Entry 7NGF (electron microscopy, 5.60 A resolution (low resolution: residue-level contacts below are approximate; hydrogen-bond / salt-bridge calls are withheld)); this record covers chains C and F of the 7 polymer chains in the assembly.

# Chain C (and F)
Name: Lon protease homolog, mitochondrial
From: Homo sapiens
Notes: EC 3.4.21.53; chain F of this document is another copy of the same molecule, construct and numbering; everything in this record applies to it too
Reference sequence: P36776 (LONM_HUMAN); residues 123-948 here = UniProt positions 123-948
Chain sequence (826 residues; row label = number of the first residue in the row):
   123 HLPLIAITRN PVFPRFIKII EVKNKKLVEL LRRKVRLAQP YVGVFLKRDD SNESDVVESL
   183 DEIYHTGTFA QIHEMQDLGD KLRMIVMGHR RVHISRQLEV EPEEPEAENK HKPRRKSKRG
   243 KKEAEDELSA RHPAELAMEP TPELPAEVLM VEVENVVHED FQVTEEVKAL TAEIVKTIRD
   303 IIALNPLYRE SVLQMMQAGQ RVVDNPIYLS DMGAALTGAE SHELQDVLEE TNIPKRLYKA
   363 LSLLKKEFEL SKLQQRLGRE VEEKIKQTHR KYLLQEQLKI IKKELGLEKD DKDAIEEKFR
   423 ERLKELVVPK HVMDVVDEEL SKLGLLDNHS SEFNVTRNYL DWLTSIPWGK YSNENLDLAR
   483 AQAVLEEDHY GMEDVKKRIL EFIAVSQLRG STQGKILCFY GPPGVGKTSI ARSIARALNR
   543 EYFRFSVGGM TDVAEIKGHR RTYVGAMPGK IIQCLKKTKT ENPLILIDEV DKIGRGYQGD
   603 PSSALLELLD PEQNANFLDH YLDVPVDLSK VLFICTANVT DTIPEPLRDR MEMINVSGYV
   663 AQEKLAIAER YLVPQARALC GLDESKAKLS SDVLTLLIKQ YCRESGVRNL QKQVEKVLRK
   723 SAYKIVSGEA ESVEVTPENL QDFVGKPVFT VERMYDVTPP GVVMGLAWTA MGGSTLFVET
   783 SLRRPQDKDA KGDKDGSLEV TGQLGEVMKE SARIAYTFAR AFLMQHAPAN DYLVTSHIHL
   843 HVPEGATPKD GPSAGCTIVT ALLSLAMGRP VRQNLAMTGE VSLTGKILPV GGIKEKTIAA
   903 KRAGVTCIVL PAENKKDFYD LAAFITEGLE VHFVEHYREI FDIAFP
Unresolved in the structure: 222-271
Small-molecule neighbours:
  - ADP (adenosine-5'-diphosphate): Asp490, His491, Tyr492, Pro525, Gly526, Val527, Gly528, Lys529, Thr530, Ser531, Tyr661, Tyr673, Leu674, Arg710
  - ATP (adenosine-5'-triphosphate): Asp612, Gln615, Arg652
UniProt features mapped onto this chain:
  - active site: Ser855, Lys898
  - binding site (ATP): Gly523 to Thr530
Reported in the primary citation:
  - mutagenesis - K529R, E591Q, T803V, E812A, S855A: abolished catalytic activity (proteolytic activity)
  - mutagenesis - S855A: unchanged catalytic activity (ATPase activity)
  - catalytic residues: Thr803, His841, His843, Ser855
  - catalytic residues: Glu801, Arg815, Lys898 (proposed by the authors, not directly observed)
  - mutagenesis - T803V: decreased catalytic activity on ATPase
  - mutagenesis - H841F, H843F: abolished catalytic activity on proteolytically
  - mutagenesis - E801A: decreased catalytic activity (protease activity)
  - mutagenesis - E801A, E812A: decreased catalytic activity (ATPase activity)
  - mutagenesis - K529R, E591Q: abolished catalytic activity on ATPase

# How chain C and chain F interact
Contacting residue pairs - 23 pairs, chain C then chain F:
  Glu287(C) - Ala341(F)
  Glu287(C) - Glu342(F)
  Glu287(C) - Glu369(F)
  Glu287(C) - Leu372(F)
  Glu288(C) - Leu372(F)
  Glu288(C) - Leu375(F)
  Glu288(C) - Gln376(F)
  Lys298(C) - Pro308(F)
  Lys298(C) - Leu309(F)
  Gln322(C) - Thr130(F)
  Gln322(C) - Arg131(F)
  Gln322(C) - Asn132(F)
  Arg323(C) - Arg131(F)
  Arg323(C) - Ser343(F)
  Tyr360(C) - Leu379(F)
  Tyr360(C) - Val383(F)
  Ser364(C) - Ile387(F)
  Lys367(C) - Glu384(F)
  Lys367(C) - Ile387(F)
  Glu371(C) - Leu395(F)
  Leu372(C) - Ile402(F)
  Leu375(C) - Gln399(F)
  Leu375(C) - Ile402(F)
Other interface residues (no listed pair), chain C (15 interface residues in all): Lys290, Glu295, Gly321, Leu363
Other interface residues (no listed pair), chain F (20 interface residues in all): Gly340

# Summary
Chain C and chain F form an interface of 15 and 20 residues respectively. Ligands of chain C: ATP and ADP.
From the paper: catalytic residues Thr803(C), His841(C) and His843(C) among others; K529R, E591Q and T803V of
chain C, among others, abolish catalytic activity (proteolytic activity); 8 substitutions were tested in all.
Chain C and chain F are both Lon protease homolog, mitochondrial (Homo sapiens); the structure, P2c-state of
wild type human mitochondrial LONP1 protease with bound endogenous substrate protein and in presence ..., was
determined by electron microscopy (same publication as 7NFY, 7NG4, 7NG5 and 7NGC).
